Entry 6VOO (electron microscopy, 3.05 A resolution); this record covers chains B and D of the 9 polymer chains in the assembly.

# Chain B
Protein: ATP synthase subunit alpha, chloroplastic
From: Spinacia oleracea
Notes: EC 7.1.2.2
UniProtKB: P06450 (ATPA_SPIOL); residues 1-507 here = UniProt positions 1-507
Amino-acid sequence (507 residues; row label = number of the first residue in the row):
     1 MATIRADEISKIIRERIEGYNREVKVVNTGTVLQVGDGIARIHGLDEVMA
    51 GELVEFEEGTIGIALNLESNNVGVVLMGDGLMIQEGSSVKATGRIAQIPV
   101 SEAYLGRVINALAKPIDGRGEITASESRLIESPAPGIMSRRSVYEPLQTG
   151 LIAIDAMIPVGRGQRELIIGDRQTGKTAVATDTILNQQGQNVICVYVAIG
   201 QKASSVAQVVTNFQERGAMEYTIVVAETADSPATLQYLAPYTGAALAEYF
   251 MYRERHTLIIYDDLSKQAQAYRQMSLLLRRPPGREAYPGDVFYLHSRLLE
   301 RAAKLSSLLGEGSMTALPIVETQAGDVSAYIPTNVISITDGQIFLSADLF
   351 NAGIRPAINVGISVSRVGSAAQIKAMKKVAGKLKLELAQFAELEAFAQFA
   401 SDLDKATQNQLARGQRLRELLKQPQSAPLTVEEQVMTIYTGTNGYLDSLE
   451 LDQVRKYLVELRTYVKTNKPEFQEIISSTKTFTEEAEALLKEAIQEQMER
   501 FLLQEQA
Not modelled in the structure: 1, 504-507
Swiss-Prot annotation at these positions:
  - binding site (ATP): G170 to T177
  - site: S363 (Required for activity)
Ligand contacts:
  - ATP (adenosine-5'-triphosphate): D171, R172, Q173, T174, G175, K176, T177, A178, Q201, E321, F350, R355, P356, Q423, P424, Q425
  - tentoxin (TTX): A50, G51, I63, A64, L65, V75, A96, I130, E131, Y237, L238, M274, Y293, R297
Reported in the primary citation:
  - binding site for ATP: R366
  - binding site for tentoxin: I63, L65, V75, E131, R297

# Chain D
Protein: ATP synthase subunit beta, chloroplastic
From: Spinacia oleracea
Notes: EC 7.1.2.2
UniProtKB: P00825 (ATPB_SPIOL); residue numbers follow UniProt; this construct covers 1-498
Amino-acid sequence (498 residues; numbered 1 to 498; the number before each row is that of its first residue):
     1 MRINPTTSDPGVSTLEKKNLGRIAQIIGPVLDVAFPPGKMPNIYNALIVK
    51 GRDTAGQPMNVTCEVQQLLGNNRVRAVAMSATDGLTRGMEVIDTGAPLSV
   101 PVGGATLGRIFNVLGEPVDNLGPVDTRTTSPIHRSAPAFTQLDTKLSIFE
   151 TGIKVVDLLAPYRRGGKIGLFGGAGVGKTVLIMELINNIAKAHGGVSVFG
   201 GVGERTREGNDLYMEMKESGVINEQNIAESKVALVYGQMNEPPGARMRVG
   251 LTALTMAEYFRDVNEQDVLLFIDNIFRFVQAGSEVSALLGRMPSAVGYQP
   301 TLSTEMGSLQERITSTKEGSITSIQAVYVPADDLTDPAPATTFAHLDATT
   351 VLSRGLAAKGIYPAVDPLDSTSTMLQPRIVGEEHYEIAQRVKETLQRYKE
   401 LQDIIAILGLDELSEEDRLTVARARKIERFLSQPFFVAEVFTGSPGKYVG
   451 LAETIRGFQLILSGELDSLPEQAFYLVGNIDEATAKAMNLEMESKLKK
Not modelled in the structure: 1-16, 495-498
Swiss-Prot annotation at these positions:
  - binding site (ATP): G172 to T179
Ligand contacts:
  - ATP (adenosine-5'-triphosphate): G173, A174, G175, V176, G177, K178, T179, V180, E204, R205, E208, D273, Y362, P363, F435, A438, F441, T442
  - tentoxin (TTX): G28, P29, A81, T82, D83, P242
Reported in the primary citation:
  - binding site for ATP: K178, T179, Y362, F441
  - binding site for tentoxin: T82, D83
  - binding site for the ligand ADP: K178, T179, Y362, F441
  - conformationally variable residues: E412

# Chain B / chain D interface
Contacting residue pairs (80):
  G44(B) with R87(D)
  L45(B) with R87(D), hydrogen bond (backbone-side chain)
  D46(B) with R87(D)
  E47(B) with T86(D)
  V48(B) with L85(D); T86(D)
  M49(B) with G84(D); L85(D); T86(D)
  A50(B) with T82(D); D83(D); G84(D), hydrogen bond (backbone-backbone); L85(D), hydrogen bond (backbone-backbone)
  L65(B) with I26(D)
  N66(B) with I26(D); I27(D)
  L67(B) with Q25(D); I26(D), hydrogen bond (backbone-backbone); L85(D); R87(D)
  E68(B) with A24(D); Q25(D), hydrogen bond; I27(D); R87(D), hydrogen bond (backbone-side chain)
  S69(B) with A24(D); Q25(D)
  I95(B) with G84(D)
  A134(B) with N240(D)
  P135(B) with T206(D)
  G136(B) with T206(D)
  I137(B) with T206(D); N210(D); Y236(D), hydrophobic
  M138(B) with V118(D); D119(D); Y213(D), hydrophobic
  R140(B) with R207(D); N210(D)
  R165(B) with R205(D)
  P281(B) with P293(D), hydrophobic
  G283(B) with V296(D)
  R284(B) with P330(D); A331(D); D333(D), salt bridge; D336(D), salt bridge
  G289(B) with E284(D)
  D290(B) with E284(D)
  F292(B) with M239(D), hydrophobic; R277(D); Q280(D)
  Y293(B) with M239(D); P242(D); R246(D); E284(D)
  S296(B) with M239(D), hydrogen bond (side chain-backbone)
  E300(B) with R205(D); T206(D), hydrogen bond; M239(D)
  V327(B) with R354(D)
  S328(B) with A331(D); D332(D)
  T333(B) with A174(D); Y328(D), hydrogen bond (backbone-side chain); R354(D)
  I336(B) with A174(D), hydrophobic; R205(D)
  S337(B) with A174(D); R205(D), hydrogen bond (backbone-side chain); R277(D); Y328(D)
  I338(B) with R205(D), hydrogen bond (backbone-side chain); M239(D), hydrophobic
  T339(B) with R205(D), hydrogen bond (backbone-side chain)
  D340(B) with R205(D), salt bridge; R207(D), salt bridge
  R366(B) with T179(D); V180(D); R205(D); R207(D); E208(D), salt bridge
Interface residues without a listed pair, chain B (49 interface residues in all): G51, N71, V72, R141, S142, R280, P282, R297, A329, N334, I362
Interface residues without a listed pair, chain D (52 interface residues in all): R73, I110, G175, E204, G209, D211, M214, E241, P243, A287, L288, G297, A358, F441

# In short
49 residues of chain B face 52 of chain D across their interface; the contacts include 12 hydrogen bonds and 5
salt bridges. Polar pairs include R284(B)-D333(D), R284(B)-D336(D) and D340(B)-R205(D). From the paper: a
binding site for tentoxin at I63(B), L65(B) and T82(D) among others; a binding site for ATP at R366(B) and
K178(D) among others.
Here chain B is ATP synthase subunit alpha, chloroplastic and chain D is ATP synthase subunit beta,
chloroplastic, both from Spinacia oleracea. Entry 6VOO (Chloroplast ATP synthase (R1, CF1)) was determined by
electron microscopy together with 6VM1, 6VM4, 6VMB, 6VMD, 6VMG, 6VOF and 8 further entries from the same
study.
